7CG8 - chains B and D of the 4 polymer chains in the assembly; structure by X-ray diffraction, 1.50 A resolution.

Chain B (and D):
Molecule: Anti-sigma factor RsgI, N-terminal
Organism: Pseudobacteroides cellulosolvens ATCC 35603
Notes: fragment: sensor domain; chain D of this document is another copy of the same molecule, construct and numbering; everything in this record applies to it too
UniProtKB: A0A0L6JMH4 (A0A0L6JMH4_9FIRM); residues 1-104 here correspond to UniProt positions 413-516 (UniProt number = residue number + 412)
Chain sequence (105 residues; each row starts with the number of its first residue; numbering starts at 0):
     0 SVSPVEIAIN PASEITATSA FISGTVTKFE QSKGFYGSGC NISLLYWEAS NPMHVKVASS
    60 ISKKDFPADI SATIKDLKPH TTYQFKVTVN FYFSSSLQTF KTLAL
Differences from the reference sequence: expression tag (0)
Small-molecule neighbours: peg 8000 (PEU; 2,5,8,11,14,17,20,23,26,29,32,35,38,41,44,47,50,53,56,59,62,65,68,71,74,77,80-heptacosaoxadooctacontan-82-ol): Val-4, Ile-6, Leu-44, Trp-46, Pro-51, Val-54, Gln-83, Lys-85, Thr-87, Phe-90, Tyr-91, Phe-92, Ser-93, Ser-94, Leu-96
What the authors report for this chain:
  - binding site for peg 8000: Trp-46, Gln-83, Lys-85, Phe-90, Tyr-91, Ser-93
  - mutagenesis - W46A, W46L: decreased stability
  - mutagenesis - W46F, W46Y: unchanged stability
  - mutagenesis - F90A, Y91A: decreased binding to polysaccharides
  - mutagenesis - K85A: decreased binding to xylan
  - mutagenesis - K85A: unchanged binding to chitosan
  - mutagenesis - K85A: unchanged binding to arabinoxylan
  - mutagenesis - N40A: unchanged binding to Superose 6 gel filtration column

Interface between chain B and chain D:
Contacting residue pairs (9):
  Gln-30(B) / Gly-33(D)
  Gln-30(B) / Phe-34(D)  hydrogen bond (side chain-backbone)
  Ser-31(B) / Lys-32(D)
  Lys-32(B) / Ser-31(D)
  Lys-32(B) / Tyr-35(D)
  Met-52(B) / Met-52(D)  hydrophobic
  Asn-89(B) / Tyr-91(D)
  Tyr-91(B) / Asn-89(D)
  Phe-92(B) / Phe-34(D)  hydrophobic
Interface residues without a listed pair, chain B (10 interface residues in all): Pro-3, Val-4, Phe-28

Overview:
Chain B and chain D form an interface of 10 and 8 residues respectively; the contacts include 1 hydrogen bond.
The hydrogen-bonded pair is Gln-30(B)/Phe-34(D). From the paper: a binding site for peg 8000 at Trp-46(B),
Gln-83(B) and Lys-85(B) among others; W46A and W46L of chain B reduce stability; 8 substitutions were tested
in all.
Chain B and chain D are both Anti-sigma factor RsgI, N-terminal (Pseudobacteroides cellulosolvens ATCC 35603);
the structure, Structure of the sensor domain (short construct) of the anti-sigma factor RsgI4 in
Pseudobacteroides cellulosolvens, was determined by X-ray diffraction (same publication as 7CG5).
